PDB entry 3LDI | X-ray diffraction, 2.20 A resolution | chains A and B of the 5 polymer chains in the assembly

# Chain A (and B)
Name: Pancreatic trypsin inhibitor
Organism: Bos taurus
Notes: chain B of this document is another copy of the same molecule, construct and numbering; everything in this record applies to it too
UniProt: P00974 (BPT1_BOVIN); residues 1-58 here correspond to UniProt positions 36-93 (UniProt number = residue number + 35)
Amino-acid sequence (58 residues; row label = number of the first residue in the row):
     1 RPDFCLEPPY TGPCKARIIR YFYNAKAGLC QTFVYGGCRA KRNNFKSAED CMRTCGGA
Unresolved in the structure: 58 (chain B: fully traced)
Disulfide bonds: Cys5-Cys55, Cys14-Cys38, Cys30-Cys51
Ion coordination: Hg2+ near Cys30 (its only coordinating residue here)
Curated features (UniProtKB/Swiss-Prot):
  - site: Lys15, Ala16 (Reactive bond for trypsin)

# Chain A / chain B interface
Residue-residue contacts (13; chain A residue first):
  Cys14(A) - Val34(B)  hydrophobic
  Lys15(A) - Arg17(B)
  Ala16(A) - Arg17(B)
  Ala16(A) - Val34(B)  hydrophobic
  Ile18(A) - Ile19(B)  hydrophobic
  Tyr35(A) - Thr32(B)  hydrogen bond
  Gly36(A) - Val34(B)
  Gly37(A) - Ile19(B)
  Gly37(A) - Thr32(B)  hydrogen bond (backbone-side chain)
  Gly37(A) - Phe33(B)
  Gly37(A) - Val34(B)
  Cys38(A) - Thr32(B)
  Lys46(A) - Tyr21(B)
Interface residues without a listed pair, chain A (11 interface residues in all): Arg20, Arg39
Interface residues without a listed pair, chain B (7 interface residues in all): Gln31

# Overview
11 residues of chain A face 7 of chain B across their interface, with 2 hydrogen bonds. Among the polar pairs
are Tyr35(A)-Thr32(B) and Gly37(A)-Thr32(B).
Chain A and chain B are both Pancreatic trypsin inhibitor (Bos taurus); the structure, Crystal structure of
aprotinin in complex with sucrose octasulfate: unusual interactions and implication for heparin binding, was
determined by X-ray diffraction, deposited together with 3LDJ and 3LDM.
